PDB entry 8ST1 | electron microscopy, 3.41 A resolution | chains C and D of the 9 polymer chains in the assembly

[Chain C]
Protein: Neuronal acetylcholine receptor subunit beta-2
From: Homo sapiens
UniProtKB: P17787 (ACHB2_HUMAN); the construct lacks a stretch of the UniProt sequence and is renumbered around it, so the offset changes along the chain: 1-330 = UniProt 26-355; 331-334 = UniProt 442-445; 337-393 = UniProt 446-502
Amino-acid sequence (403 residues; row label = number of the first residue in the row):
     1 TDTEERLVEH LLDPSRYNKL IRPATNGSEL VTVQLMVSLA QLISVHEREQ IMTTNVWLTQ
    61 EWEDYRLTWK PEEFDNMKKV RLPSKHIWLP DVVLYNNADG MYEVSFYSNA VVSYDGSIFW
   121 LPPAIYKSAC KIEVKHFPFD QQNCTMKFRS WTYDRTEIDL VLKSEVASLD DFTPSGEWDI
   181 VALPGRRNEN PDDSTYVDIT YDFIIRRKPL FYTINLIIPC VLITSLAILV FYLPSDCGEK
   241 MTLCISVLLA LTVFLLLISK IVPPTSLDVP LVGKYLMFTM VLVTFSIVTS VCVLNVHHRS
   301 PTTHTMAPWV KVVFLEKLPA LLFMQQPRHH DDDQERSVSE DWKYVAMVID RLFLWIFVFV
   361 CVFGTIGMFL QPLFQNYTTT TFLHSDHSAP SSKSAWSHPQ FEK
Disordered / not traced: 330-336, 373-403
Disulfides: Cys-130/Cys-144
Covalent attachments: glycan linked to Asn-143
Differences from the reference sequence: insertion (335-336); linker (394-395); expression tag (396-403)
Small-molecule neighbours: acetylcholine (ACH): Trp-57, Val-111, Phe-119, Leu-121

[Chain D]
Protein: Neuronal acetylcholine receptor subunit alpha-4
From: Homo sapiens
UniProtKB: P43681 (ACHA4_HUMAN); the construct lacks a stretch of the UniProt sequence and is renumbered around it, so the offset changes along the chain: 1-338 = UniProt 27-364; 339-342 = UniProt 582-585; 345-386 = UniProt 586-627
Amino-acid sequence (386 residues; each row starts with the number of its first residue):
     1 SSHVETRAHA EERLLKKLFS GYNKWSRPVA NISDVVLVRF GLSIAQLIDV DEKNQMMTTN
    61 VWVKQEWHDY KLRWDPADYE NVTSIRIPSE LIWRPDIVLY NNADGDFAVT HLTKAHLFHD
   121 GRVQWTPPAI YKSSCSIDVT FFPFDQQNCT MKFGSWTYDK AKIDLVNMHS RVDQLDFWES
   181 GEWVIVDAVG TYNTRKYECC AEIYPDITYA FVIRRLPLFY TINLIIPCLL ISCLTVLVFY
   241 LPSECGEKIT LCISVLLSLT VFLLLITEII PSTSLVIPLI GEYLLFTMIF VTLSIVITVF
   301 VLNVHHRSPR THTMPTWVRR VFLDIVPRLL LMKRPSVVDT DFERSVKEDW KYVAMVIDRI
   361 FLWMFIIVCL LGTVGLFLPP WLAGMI
Disordered / not traced: 1-7, 383-386
Disulfides: Cys-135/Cys-149, Cys-199/Cys-200
Covalent attachments: N-acetylglucosamine (NAG) linked to Asn-31, Asn-148
Differences from the reference sequence: insertion (343-344)
Ion coordination: Ca2+ near Val-50 (its only coordinating residue here)
Small-molecule neighbours: acetylcholine (ACH): Tyr-100, Ser-155, Trp-156, Thr-157, Tyr-197, Cys-199, Cys-200, Tyr-204
Swiss-Prot annotation at these positions:
  - binding site (Ca(2+)): Val-50, Glu-52
  - lipidation: Cys-245 (S-palmitoyl cysteine)
  - glycosylation (N-linked (GlcNAc...) asparagine): Asn-31, Asn-81, Asn-148

[Interface between chain C and chain D]
Residue-residue contacts (80):
  Asn-18(C) / Glu-12(D)  hydrogen bond
  Asn-18(C) / Leu-15(D)
  Leu-20(C) / Arg-86(D)
  Leu-20(C) / Pro-88(D)  hydrophobic
  Ile-21(C) / Glu-11(D)
  Ile-21(C) / Glu-12(D)
  Ile-21(C) / Leu-15(D)  hydrophobic
  Arg-22(C) / Glu-11(D)
  Ala-24(C) / Ala-8(D)
  Arg-48(C) / Phe-219(D)
  Tyr-65(C) / Ala-8(D)
  Asp-91(C) / Lys-114(D)
  Tyr-95(C) / Trp-62(D)
  Gly-100(C) / His-111(D)
  Tyr-102(C) / Asn-60(D)
  Tyr-102(C) / His-111(D)
  Tyr-102(C) / Pro-128(D)
  Ala-129(C) / Gln-46(D)
  Ala-129(C) / Trp-178(D)
  Cys-130(C) / Trp-178(D)  hydrophobic
  Lys-131(C) / Trp-178(D)
  Lys-131(C) / Glu-179(D)  hydrogen bond (side chain-backbone)
  Trp-151(C) / Thr-113(D)
  Trp-151(C) / Pro-128(D)  hydrophobic
  Thr-152(C) / Arg-86(D)  hydrogen bond (backbone-side chain)
  Thr-152(C) / Lys-114(D)
  Tyr-153(C) / Lys-114(D)  hydrogen bond
  Asp-154(C) / Arg-86(D)  salt bridge
  Glu-157(C) / Arg-86(D)  salt bridge
  Gly-238(C) / Glu-247(D)
  Glu-239(C) / Glu-247(D)
  Lys-240(C) / Glu-247(D)
  Met-241(C) / Glu-247(D)
  Thr-242(C) / Glu-247(D)
  Ile-245(C) / Leu-251(D)  hydrophobic
  Ile-245(C) / Ser-254(D)
  Leu-248(C) / Ile-231(D)  hydrophobic
  Thr-252(C) / Phe-262(D)
  Leu-255(C) / Asn-223(D)
  Leu-256(C) / Asn-223(D)
  Leu-256(C) / Leu-265(D)  hydrophobic
  Ser-259(C) / Phe-219(D)
  Ser-259(C) / Asn-223(D)
  Pro-263(C) / Phe-219(D)
  Pro-264(C) / Glu-182(D)
  Pro-264(C) / Phe-219(D)
  Thr-265(C) / Ser-180(D)
  Thr-265(C) / Gly-181(D)
  Thr-265(C) / Phe-219(D)
  Ser-266(C) / Gly-181(D)  hydrogen bond (backbone-backbone)
  Ser-266(C) / Leu-216(D)  hydrogen bond (side chain-backbone)
  Ser-266(C) / Leu-218(D)
  Ser-266(C) / Phe-219(D)
  Leu-267(C) / Gly-181(D)
  Leu-267(C) / Leu-216(D)  hydrophobic
  Val-269(C) / Leu-218(D)  hydrophobic
  Met-277(C) / Ile-222(D)
  Met-277(C) / Ile-226(D)  hydrophobic
  Thr-284(C) / Leu-230(D)
  Thr-284(C) / Leu-234(D)
  Ile-287(C) / Leu-234(D)  hydrophobic
  Val-288(C) / Leu-237(D)  hydrophobic
  Val-291(C) / Leu-237(D)
  Val-291(C) / Leu-241(D)  hydrophobic
  Leu-294(C) / Leu-241(D)  hydrophobic
  Leu-294(C) / Pro-242(D)
  Asn-295(C) / Tyr-240(D)  hydrogen bond (side chain-backbone)
  Asn-295(C) / Pro-242(D)
  His-298(C) / Pro-242(D)
  His-298(C) / Glu-244(D)
  Arg-299(C) / Tyr-240(D)
  Pro-301(C) / Pro-335(D)
  Pro-301(C) / Val-337(D)
  Thr-302(C) / Arg-334(D)  hydrogen bond (backbone-side chain)
  Thr-302(C) / Glu-348(D)  hydrogen bond
  Thr-303(C) / Pro-335(D)
  His-304(C) / Pro-335(D)
  His-304(C) / Met-355(D)
  Thr-305(C) / Lys-333(D)
  Thr-305(C) / Pro-335(D)
Interface residues without a listed pair, chain C (61 interface residues in all): Ser-15, Gln-50, Arg-66, Asn-96, Asn-97, Thr-145, Val-262, Met-280, Val-281, Cys-292, Ser-300
Interface residues without a listed pair, chain D (50 interface residues in all): Lys-16, Leu-91, Ile-130, Pro-227, Cys-245, Thr-250, Tyr-352

[In short]
61 residues of chain C face 50 of chain D across their interface; the contacts include 9 hydrogen bonds and 2
salt bridges. Polar pairs include Asp-154(C)/Arg-86(D), Glu-157(C)/Arg-86(D) and Asn-18(C)/Glu-12(D). Ligands
of chain C: acetylcholine. Ligands of chain D: acetylcholine.
Here chain C is Neuronal acetylcholine receptor subunit beta-2 and chain D is Neuronal acetylcholine receptor
subunit alpha-4, both from Homo sapiens. Entry 8ST1 (The 3alpha2beta stoichiometry of human alpha4beta2
nicotinic acetylcholine receptor in complex with acetylcholine and calcium) was determined by electron
microscopy together with 8SSZ, 8ST0, 8ST2 and 8ST3 from the same study.
